PDB entry 6UIS | X-ray diffraction, 2.75 A resolution | chains A and B of the 4 polymer chains in the assembly

== Chain A ==
Protein: p66 Reverse transcriptase/RNaseH
Source organism: Human immunodeficiency virus type 1 group M subtype B (isolate HXB2)
Notes: EC 2.7.7.49, 2.7.7.7, 3.1.26.13
UniProt: P04585 (POL_HV1H2); residues 1-560 here correspond to UniProt positions 588-1147 (UniProt number = residue number + 587)
Chain sequence (572 residues; row label = number of the first residue in the row; numbers below 1 keep their minus sign (Met-11 is residue -11)):
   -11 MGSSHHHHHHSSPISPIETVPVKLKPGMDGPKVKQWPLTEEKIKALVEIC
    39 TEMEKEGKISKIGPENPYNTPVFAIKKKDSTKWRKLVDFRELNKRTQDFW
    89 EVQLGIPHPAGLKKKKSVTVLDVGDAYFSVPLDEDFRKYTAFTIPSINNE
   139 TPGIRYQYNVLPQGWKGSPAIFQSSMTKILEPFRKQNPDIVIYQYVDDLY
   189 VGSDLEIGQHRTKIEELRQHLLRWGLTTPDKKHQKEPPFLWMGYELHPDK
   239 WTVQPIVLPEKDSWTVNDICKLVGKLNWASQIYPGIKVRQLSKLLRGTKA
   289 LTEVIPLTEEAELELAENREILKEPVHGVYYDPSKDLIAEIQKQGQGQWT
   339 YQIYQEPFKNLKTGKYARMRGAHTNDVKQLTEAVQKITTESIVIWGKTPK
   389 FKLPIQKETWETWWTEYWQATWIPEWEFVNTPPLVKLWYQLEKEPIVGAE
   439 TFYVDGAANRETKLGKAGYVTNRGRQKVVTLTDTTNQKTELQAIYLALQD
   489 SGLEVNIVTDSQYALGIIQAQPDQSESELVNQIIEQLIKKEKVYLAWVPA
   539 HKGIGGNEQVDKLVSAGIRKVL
Disordered / not traced: -11 to 0, 135-141, 555-560
Differences from the reference sequence: initiating methionine (-11); expression tag (-10 to 0); engineered mutation Val184 (Met771 in P04585), Cys258 (Gln845 in P04585), Ser280 (Cys867 in P04585)
UniProt features mapped onto this chain:
  - region: Phe227 to His235 (RT 'primer grip')
  - motif: Trp398 to Trp414 (Tryptophan repeat motif)
  - binding site (Mg(2+)): Asp110, Asp185, Asp186, Asp443, Glu478, Asp498, Asp549
  - site: Trp401 (Essential for RT p66/p51 heterodimerization), Trp414 (Essential for RT p66/p51 heterodimerization), Phe440, Tyr441 (Cleavage), Leu560 (Cleavage)
Bound ions: Mg2+ site 1: Asp110, Val111, Asp185 (together with 2'-deoxycytidine-5'-triphosphate); Mg2+ site 2: Asp443, Asp549
Residues lining bound ligands: 2'-deoxycytidine-5'-triphosphate (DCP): Lys65, Arg72, Asp110, Val111, Gly112, Asp113, Ala114, Tyr115, Gln151, Val184, Asp185, Lys220

== Chain B ==
Protein: p51 Reverse transcriptase/RNaseH
Source organism: Human immunodeficiency virus type 1 group M subtype B (isolate HXB2)
Notes: EC 2.7.7.49, 2.7.7.7, 3.1.26.13
UniProt: P04585 (POL_HV1H2); residues 1-440 here correspond to UniProt positions 588-1027 (UniProt number = residue number + 587)
Chain sequence (440 residues; numbered 1 to 440; the number before each row is that of its first residue):
     1 PISPIETVPVKLKPGMDGPKVKQWPLTEEKIKALVEICTEMEKEGKISKI
    51 GPENPYNTPVFAIKKKDSTKWRKLVDFRELNKRTQDFWEVQLGIPHPAGL
   101 KKKKSVTVLDVGDAYFSVPLDEDFRKYTAFTIPSINNETPGIRYQYNVLP
   151 QGWKGSPAIFQSSMTKILEPFRKQNPDIVIYQYVDDLYVGSDLEIGQHRT
   201 KIEELRQHLLRWGLTTPDKKHQKEPPFLWMGYELHPDKWTVQPIVLPEKD
   251 SWTVNDIQKLVGKLNWASQIYPGIKVRQLSKLLRGTKALTEVIPLTEEAE
   301 LELAENREILKEPVHGVYYDPSKDLIAEIQKQGQGQWTYQIYQEPFKNLK
   351 TGKYARMRGAHTNDVKQLTEAVQKITTESIVIWGKTPKFKLPIQKETWET
   401 WWTEYWQATWIPEWEFVNTPPLVKLWYQLEKEPIVGAETF
Disordered / not traced: 1-4, 87-95, 214-232, 359-360, 430-440
Differences from the reference sequence: engineered mutation Val184 (Met771 in P04585), Ser280 (Cys867 in P04585)
UniProt features mapped onto this chain:
  - region: Phe227 to His235 (RT 'primer grip')
  - motif: Trp398 to Trp414 (Tryptophan repeat motif)
  - binding site (Mg(2+)): Asp110, Asp185, Asp186
  - site: Trp401 (Essential for RT p66/p51 heterodimerization), Trp414 (Essential for RT p66/p51 heterodimerization), Phe440 (Cleavage)

== Interface between chain A and chain B ==
Pairs across the interface - 121 pairs, chain A then chain B:
  Val8(A) with Glu53(B)
  Pro9(A) with Glu53(B)
  Gln85(A) with Glu53(B), hydrogen bond (side chain-backbone)
  Asp86(A) with Lys20(B), salt bridge; Pro55(B)
  Phe87(A) with Pro52(B); Glu53(B)
  Trp88(A) with Lys20(B); Val21(B); Lys22(B); Pro52(B), hydrogen bond (backbone-backbone); Asn54(B); Pro55(B); Asn57(B); Thr131(B); Arg143(B)
  Val90(A) with Pro140(B); Gly141(B), hydrogen bond (backbone-backbone); Arg143(B)
  Gln91(A) with Pro140(B)
  Leu92(A) with Pro133(B), hydrophobic; Asn137(B)
  Gly93(A) with Asn137(B), hydrogen bond (backbone-side chain)
  Ile94(A) with Asn137(B)
  Pro95(A) with Asn136(B); Asn137(B)
  His96(A) with Asn136(B), hydrogen bond (backbone-side chain)
  Gly99(A) with Asn136(B)
  Ala158(A) with Pro52(B)
  Gln161(A) with Pro140(B)
  Ser162(A) with Pro52(B)
  Thr165(A) with Pro140(B); Ile142(B)
  Arg172(A) with Thr139(B)
  Val179(A) with Glu138(B)
  Ile180(A) with Glu138(B)
  Tyr181(A) with Asn136(B), hydrogen bond; Glu138(B)
  Gln182(A) with Glu138(B), hydrogen bond (backbone-backbone); Pro140(B)
  Arg358(A) with Gln394(B); Glu396(B), salt bridge
  Glu370(A) with Gln394(B)
  Gln373(A) with Gln394(B), hydrogen bond; Glu396(B); Thr397(B), hydrogen bond; Thr400(B); Trp401(B)
  Thr376(A) with Trp401(B)
  Thr377(A) with Pro25(B); Thr400(B)
  Ile380(A) with Leu26(B)
  Val381(A) with Pro25(B), hydrophobic; Ile135(B); Asn136(B), hydrogen bond (backbone-backbone); Asn137(B)
  Ile382(A) with Ile135(B); Asn136(B)
  Gly384(A) with Thr27(B); Glu28(B), hydrogen bond (backbone-backbone)
  Trp402(A) with Lys331(B), hydrogen bond (backbone-side chain); Asp364(B), hydrogen bond
  Tyr405(A) with Lys331(B), hydrogen bond (backbone-side chain)
  Trp406(A) with Lys331(B); Thr419(B), hydrogen bond (side chain-backbone); Pro421(B), hydrophobic
  Gln407(A) with Lys331(B), hydrogen bond (backbone-side chain); Asp364(B); Pro392(B); Ile393(B); Val417(B), hydrogen bond (side chain-backbone); Asn418(B); Thr419(B)
  Ala408(A) with Asp364(B); Pro392(B), hydrogen bond (backbone-backbone); Ile393(B)
  Thr409(A) with Asp364(B)
  Trp410(A) with Asn363(B), hydrogen bond; Val365(B), hydrophobic; Trp401(B); Tyr405(B)
  Pro412(A) with Trp401(B), hydrophobic
  Pro433(A) with Asn255(B); Leu289(B), hydrophobic; Thr290(B)
  Ile434(A) with Thr290(B)
  Val435(A) with Thr290(B)
  Thr439(A) with Lys287(B); Ala288(B); Leu289(B), hydrogen bond (side chain-backbone)
  Tyr441(A) with Gln258(B), hydrogen bond; Thr286(B); Lys287(B), hydrogen bond (side chain-backbone); Leu289(B)
  Val458(A) with Thr286(B)
  Thr459(A) with Thr286(B)
  Asn460(A) with Thr286(B); Lys287(B); Ala288(B)
  Asn494(A) with Leu289(B)
  Val496(A) with Gln258(B); Leu289(B), hydrophobic
  Gln500(A) with Leu422(B)
  Leu503(A) with Leu422(B), hydrophobic
  Gln507(A) with Pro421(B)
  Tyr532(A) with Asn255(B), hydrogen bond; Leu289(B), hydrophobic
  Trp535(A) with Leu422(B), hydrophobic; Trp426(B), hydrophobic
  Val536(A) with Gln258(B)
  Pro537(A) with Gly262(B); Asn265(B)
  Lys540(A) with Asn265(B); Ser280(B)
  Ile542(A) with Val261(B), hydrophobic; Leu283(B)
  Gly543(A) with Gln258(B); Leu283(B), hydrogen bond (backbone-backbone); Gly285(B)
  Gly544(A) with Gly285(B), hydrogen bond (backbone-backbone); Thr286(B)
Interface residues without a listed pair, chain A (72 interface residues in all): Leu100, Ile159, Lys166, Glu169, Val372, Trp383, Glu404, Glu432, Gly504, Ala534, Gln547
Interface residues without a listed pair, chain B (64 interface residues in all): Lys49, Gly51, Tyr56, Val254, Lys259, Trp337, Thr362, Leu368, Pro420, Lys424

== Summary ==
Chain A and chain B form an interface of 72 and 64 residues respectively; the contacts include 25 hydrogen
bonds and 2 salt bridges. Among the polar pairs are Asp86(A)-Lys20(B), Arg358(A)-Glu396(B) and
Gln85(A)-Glu53(B). Bound to chain A: 2'-deoxycytidine-5'-triphosphate.
Chain A is p66 Reverse transcriptase/RNaseH and chain B is p51 Reverse transcriptase/RNaseH, both from Human
immunodeficiency virus type 1 group M subtype B (isolate HXB2); the structure, HIV-1 M184V reverse
transcriptase-DNA complex with dCTP, was determined by X-ray diffraction together with 6UIR, 6UIT, 6UJX, 6UJY,
6UJZ and 6UK0 from the same study.
